Entry 8Y6U (electron microscopy, 3.97 A resolution); this record covers chains 1 and D of the 11 polymer chains in the assembly.

== Chain 1 ==
Molecule: Non-template promoter DNA
Source organism: Escherichia coli
Sequence (92 nucleotides; each row starts with the number of its first residue; numbers below 1 keep their minus sign (DG-4 is residue -4)):
    -4 GTAACCTATT AGTTTTTTTA ATCTGAGCCA TTATAAATTG TCCGTTGAGC TTCTACCAGC
    56 AAATACCTAT AATGGGAGCT GTCACGGATG CA
Not modelled in the structure: -4 to 19

== Chain D ==
Name: DNA-directed RNA polymerase subunit beta'
Source organism: Escherichia coli K-12
Notes: EC 2.7.7.6
Reference sequence: P0A8T7 (RPOC_ECOLI); residues 1-1407 here = UniProt positions 1-1407
Chain sequence (1407 residues; numbered 1 to 1407; the number before each row is that of its first residue):
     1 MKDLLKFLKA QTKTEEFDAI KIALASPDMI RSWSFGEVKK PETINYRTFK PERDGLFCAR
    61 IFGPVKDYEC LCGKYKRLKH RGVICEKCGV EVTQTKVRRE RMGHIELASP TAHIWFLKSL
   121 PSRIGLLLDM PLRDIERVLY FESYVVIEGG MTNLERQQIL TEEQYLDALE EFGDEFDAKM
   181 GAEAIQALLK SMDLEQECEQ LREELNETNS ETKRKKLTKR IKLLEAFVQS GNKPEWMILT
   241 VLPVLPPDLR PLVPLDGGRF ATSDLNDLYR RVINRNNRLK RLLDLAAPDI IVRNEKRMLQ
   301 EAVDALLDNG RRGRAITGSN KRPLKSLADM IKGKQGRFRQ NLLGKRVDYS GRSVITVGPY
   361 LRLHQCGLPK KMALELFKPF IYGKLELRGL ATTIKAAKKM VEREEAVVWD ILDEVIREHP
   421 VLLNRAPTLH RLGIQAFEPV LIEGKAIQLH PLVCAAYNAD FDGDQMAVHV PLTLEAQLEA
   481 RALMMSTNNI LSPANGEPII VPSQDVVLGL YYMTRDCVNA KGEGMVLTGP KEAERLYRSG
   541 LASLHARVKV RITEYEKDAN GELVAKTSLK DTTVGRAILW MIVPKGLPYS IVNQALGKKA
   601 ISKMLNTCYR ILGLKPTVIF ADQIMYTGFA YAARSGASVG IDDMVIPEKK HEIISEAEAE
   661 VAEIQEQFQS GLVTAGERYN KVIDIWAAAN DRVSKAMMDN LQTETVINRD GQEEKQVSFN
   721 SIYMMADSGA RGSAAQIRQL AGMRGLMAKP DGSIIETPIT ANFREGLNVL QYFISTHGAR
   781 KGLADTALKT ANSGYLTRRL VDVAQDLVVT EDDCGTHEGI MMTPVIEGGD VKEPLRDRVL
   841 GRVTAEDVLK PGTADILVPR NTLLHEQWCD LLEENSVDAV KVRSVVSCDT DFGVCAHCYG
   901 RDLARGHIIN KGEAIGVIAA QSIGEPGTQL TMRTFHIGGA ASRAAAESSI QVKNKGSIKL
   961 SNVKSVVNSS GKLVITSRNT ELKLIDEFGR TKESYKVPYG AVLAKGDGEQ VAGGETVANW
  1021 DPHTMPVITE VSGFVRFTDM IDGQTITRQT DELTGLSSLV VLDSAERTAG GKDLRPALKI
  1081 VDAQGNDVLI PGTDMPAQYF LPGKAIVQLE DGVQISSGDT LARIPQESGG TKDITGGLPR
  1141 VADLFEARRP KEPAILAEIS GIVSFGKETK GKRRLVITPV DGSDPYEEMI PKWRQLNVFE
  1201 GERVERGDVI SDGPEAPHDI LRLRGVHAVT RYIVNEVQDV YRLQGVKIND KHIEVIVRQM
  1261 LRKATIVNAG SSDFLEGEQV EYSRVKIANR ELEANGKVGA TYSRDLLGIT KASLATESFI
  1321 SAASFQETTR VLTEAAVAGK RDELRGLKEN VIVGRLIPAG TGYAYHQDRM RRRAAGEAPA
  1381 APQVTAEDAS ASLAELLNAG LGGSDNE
Not modelled in the structure: 1-14, 121, 359, 933-947, 1127-1136, 1184, 1377-1407
Swiss-Prot annotation at these positions:
  - binding site (Zn(2+)): Cys70, Cys72, Cys85, Cys88, Cys814, Cys888, Cys895, Cys898
  - binding site (Mg(2+)): Asp460, Asp462, Asp464
  - modified residue: Lys983 (N6-acetyllysine)
  - mutagenesis: Gln504 (Q504P: Resistant to antibiotics salinamide A and B), Asn690 (N690D: Resistant to antibiotics salinamide A and B), Met697 (M697V: Resistant to antibiotics salinamide A and B), Ala735 (A735T: Resistant to antibiotics salinamide A and B), Arg738 (R738C/H/P/S: Resistant to antibiotics salinamide A and B), Ala748 (A748E: Resistant to antibiotics salinamide A and B), Pro758 (P758S/T: Resistant to antibiotics salinamide A and B), Phe763 (F763C: Resistant to antibiotics salinamide A and B), Ser775 (S775A: Resistant to antibiotics salinamide A and B), Ala779 (A779T/V: Resistant to antibiotics salinamide A and B), Arg780 (R780C: Resistant to antibiotics salinamide A and B), Gly782 (G782A/C: Resistant to antibiotics salinamide A and B), 1 further mutagenesis entry in UniProt

== Chain 1 / chain D interface ==
Pairs across the interface (10):
  DA57(1) - Arg47(D)  phosphate contact
  DA58(1) - Tyr46(D)  hydrogen bond to the phosphate
  DA58(1) - Arg47(D)  salt bridge to the phosphate
  DG81(1) - Arg1148(D)  salt bridge to the phosphate
  DG82(1) - Arg1148(D)  salt bridge to the phosphate
  DG82(1) - Lys1311(D)  phosphate contact
  DA83(1) - Lys1311(D)  salt bridge to the phosphate
  DT84(1) - Leu120(D)  sugar contact
  DG85(1) - Arg133(D)  phosphate contact
  DC86(1) - Arg133(D)  salt bridge to the phosphate
Interface residues without a listed pair, chain 1 (10 interface residues in all): DA50, DG73
Interface residues without a listed pair, chain D (11 interface residues in all): Lys87, Pro131, Arg314, Lys321, Glu1146

== In short ==
The interface between chain 1 and chain D involves 10 residues on one side and 11 on the other; the contacts
include 1 hydrogen bond and 5 salt bridges. Polar pairs include DA58(1)-Tyr46(D), DA58(1)-Arg47(D) and
DG81(1)-Arg1148(D).
Here chain 1 is Non-template promoter DNA (Escherichia coli) and chain D is DNA-directed RNA polymerase
subunit beta' (Escherichia coli K-12). Entry 8Y6U (Cryo-EM structure of E.coli transcription initiation
complex with transcription factor GcvA) was determined by electron microscopy.
